Entry 1RAR (X-ray diffraction, 1.90 A resolution); this record covers chain A.

== Chain A ==
Protein: Ribonuclease A
From: Bos taurus
Notes: EC 3.1.27.5
UniProt: P61823 (RNAS1_BOVIN); residues 2-124 here correspond to UniProt positions 28-150 (UniProt number = residue number + 26)
Chain sequence (123 residues; row label = number of the first residue in the row):
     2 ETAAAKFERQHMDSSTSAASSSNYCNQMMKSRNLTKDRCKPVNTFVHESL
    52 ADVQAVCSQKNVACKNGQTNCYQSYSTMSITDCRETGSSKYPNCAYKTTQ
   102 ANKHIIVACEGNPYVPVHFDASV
UniProt features mapped onto this chain:
  - active site: H12 (Proton acceptor), H119 (Proton donor)
  - binding site (substrate): K7, R10, K41 to T45, K66, R85
  - glycosylation: K7 (N-linked (Glc) (glycation) lysine), N34 (N-linked (GlcNAc...) asparagine), K37 (N-linked (Glc) (glycation) lysine), K41 (N-linked (Glc) (glycation) lysine)
Cystine bridges: C26-C84, C40-C95, C58-C110, C65-C72
Glycans and other covalent adducts: 5-(1-sulfonaphthyl)-acetylamino-ethylamine (AEN) linked to H12
Residues lining bound ligands: 5-(1-sulfonaphthyl)-acetylamino-ethylamine (AEN): K7, F8, Q11, K41, N44, N67, Q69, V118, H119, F120

== In short ==
5-(1-sulfonaphthyl)-acetylamino-ethylamine is covalently linked to H12. Curated annotation (UniProt) lists
active-site residues H12 and H119 and 9 substrate-binding residues.
Chain A is Ribonuclease A (Bos taurus); the structure, Crystal structure of a fluorescent derivative of rnase
A, was determined by X-ray diffraction (same publication as 1RAS).
